Entry 6Y9V (electron microscopy, 6.90 A resolution (low resolution: residue-level contacts below are approximate; hydrogen-bond / salt-bridge calls are withheld)); this record covers chains J and k of the 13 polymer chains in the assembly.

# Chain J
Molecule: Peptidyl-prolyl cis-trans isomerase A
Organism: Homo sapiens
Notes: EC 5.2.1.8
UniProtKB: P62937 (PPIA_HUMAN); residue numbers follow UniProt; this construct covers 2-165
Chain sequence (164 residues; row label = number of the first residue in the row):
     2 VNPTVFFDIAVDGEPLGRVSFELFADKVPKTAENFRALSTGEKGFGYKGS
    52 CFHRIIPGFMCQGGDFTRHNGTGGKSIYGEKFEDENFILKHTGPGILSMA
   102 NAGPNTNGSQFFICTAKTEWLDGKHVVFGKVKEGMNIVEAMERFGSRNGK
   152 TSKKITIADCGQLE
Swiss-Prot annotation at these positions:
  - modified residue: V2 (N-acetylvaline), K28 (N6-acetyllysine), K44 (N6-acetyllysine), K76 (N6-acetyllysine), S77 (Phosphoserine), K82 (N6-acetyllysine), T93 (Phosphothreonine), K125 (N6-acetyllysine), K131 (N6-acetyllysine), K133 (N6-acetyllysine)
  - glycosylation: N108 (N-linked (GlcNAc...) asparagine)
  - cross-link (Glycyl lysine isopeptide (Lys-Gly)): K28 (interchain with G-Cter in SUMO2), K82 (interchain with G-Cter in SUMO2)
  - mutagenesis: R55 (R55A: Loss of peptidyl-prolyl cis-trans isomerase activity. No loss of its interaction with BSG/CD147 or its ability to induce leukocyte chemotaxis. No effect on its interaction with MAP3K5/ASK1 ...), F60 (F60A: Loss of ability to stimulate MAPK/ERK phosphorylation), R69 (R69A: No effect on peptidyl-prolyl cis-trans isomerase activity. Reduced interaction with BSG/CD147 and ability to induce leukocyte chemotaxis), H70 (H70A: No effect on peptidyl-prolyl cis-trans isomerase activity. Reduced interaction with BSG/CD147 and ability to induce leukocyte chemotaxis), T107 (T107A: No effect on peptidyl-prolyl cis-trans isomerase activity. Reduced interaction with BSG/CD147 and ability to induce leukocyte chemotaxis), F113 (F113A: Reduced ability to stimulate MAPK/ERK phosphorylation), W121 (W121A: 200-fold decrease of sensitivity to CsA. Reduced ability to stimulate MAPK/ERK phosphorylation; W121E: Loss of peptidyl-prolyl cis-trans isomerase activity ...), K125 (K125Q: Acetylation-mimetic mutant; no effect on its interaction with TARDBP; K125R: Loss of acetylation and interaction with TARDBP), H126 (H126A: Loss of peptidyl-prolyl cis-trans isomerase activity and interaction with HCV NS5A. Loss of ability to stimulate MAPK/ERK phosphorylation)

# Chain k
Molecule: Gag-Pol polyprotein
Organism: Human immunodeficiency virus 1
Notes: EC 3.4.23.16, 2.7.7.49, 2.7.7.7, 3.1.26.13, 3.1.13.2, 2.7.7.-, 3.1.-.-
UniProtKB: P0C6F2 (POL_HV1LW); residues 1-220 here correspond to UniProt positions 133-352 (UniProt number = residue number + 132)
Chain sequence (220 residues; numbered 1 to 220; the number before each row is that of its first residue):
     1 PIVQNIQGQMVHQAISPRTLNAWVKVVEEKAFSPEVIPMFSALSEGATPQ
    51 DLNTMLNTVGGHQAAMQMLKETINEEAAEWDRVHPVHAGPIAPGQMREPR
   101 GSDIAGTTSTLQEQIGWMTNNPPIPVGEIYKRWIILGLNKIVRMYSPTSI
   151 LDIRQGPKEPFRDYVDRFYKTLRAEQASQEVKNWMTETLLVQNANPDCKT
   201 ILKALGPAATLEEMMTACQG
Disulfides: C198-C218
Swiss-Prot annotation at these positions:
  - region: N57 to Q95 (Interaction with human PPIA/CYPA and NUP153)
  - site: G89, P90 (Cis/trans isomerization of proline peptide bond)

# How chain J and chain k interact
Residue-residue contacts (8):
  T41(J) with P122(k)
  G42(J) with P123(k)
  E43(J) with P123(k); P125(k)
  K44(J) with P125(k)
  G45(J) with P125(k)
  F46(J) with H84(k)
  K76(J) with H84(k)
Interface residues without a listed pair, chain J (11 interface residues in all): F67, T68, R69, E81
Interface residues without a listed pair, chain k (7 interface residues in all): R82, V83, I124

# Overview
The interface between chain J and chain k involves 11 residues on one side and 7 on the other. From UniProt: 9
mutagenesis sites on chain J.
Here chain J is Peptidyl-prolyl cis-trans isomerase A (Homo sapiens) and chain k is Gag-Pol polyprotein (Human
immunodeficiency virus 1). Entry 6Y9V (Structure of the native full-length HIV-1 capsid protein in complex
with Cyclophilin A from helical assembly ...) was determined by electron microscopy (same publication as 6Y9W,
6Y9X, 6Y9Y, 6Y9Z and 6ZDJ).
